PDB entry 7XAV | electron microscopy, 2.87 A resolution | chains C and E of the 6 polymer chains in the assembly

# Chain C
Protein: Guanine nucleotide-binding protein G(I)/G(S)/G(T) subunit beta-1
From: Bos taurus
UniProt: P62871 (GBB1_BOVIN); numbering as in UniProt (aligned over 2-340)
Amino-acid sequence (354 residues; numbered -10 to 343; the number before each row is that of its first residue; numbers below 1 keep their minus sign (Met-10 is residue -10)):
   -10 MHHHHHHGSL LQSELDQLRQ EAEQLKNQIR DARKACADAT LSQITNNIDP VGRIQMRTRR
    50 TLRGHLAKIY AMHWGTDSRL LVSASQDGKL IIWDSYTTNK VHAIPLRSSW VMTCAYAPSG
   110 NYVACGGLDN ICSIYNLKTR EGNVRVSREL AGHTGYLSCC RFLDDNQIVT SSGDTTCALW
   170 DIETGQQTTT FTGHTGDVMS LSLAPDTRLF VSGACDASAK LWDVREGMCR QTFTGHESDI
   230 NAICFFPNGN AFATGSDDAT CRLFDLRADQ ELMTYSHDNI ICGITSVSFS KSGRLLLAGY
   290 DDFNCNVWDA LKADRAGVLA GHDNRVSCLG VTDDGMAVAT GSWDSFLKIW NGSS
Not modelled in the structure: -10 to 1
Disulfides: Cys121-Cys149
Differences from the reference sequence: initiating methionine (-10); expression tag (-9 to 1, 341-343)
UniProt features mapped onto this chain:
  - modified residue: Ser2 (N-acetylserine), His266 (Phosphohistidine)

# Chain E
Protein: ScFv16
Notes: antibody fragment or engineered binder
Amino-acid sequence (304 residues; each row starts with the number of its first residue; note: 14 numbers in that range are skipped by the numbering (no residue carries them; nothing is unmodelled there); a row labelled like 121A-121O holds insertion residues (121A, then the next letters in order); numbers below 1 keep their minus sign (Met-36 is residue -36)):
   -36 MLLVNQSHQG FNKEHTSKMV SAIVLYVLLA AAAHSAFDVQ LVESGGGLVQ PGGSRKLSCS
    24 ASGFAFSSFG MHWVRQAPEK GLEWVAYISS GSGTIYYADT VKGRFTISRD DPKNTLFLQM
    84 TSLRSEDTAM YYCVRSIYYY GSSPFDFWGQ GTTLTVSS
121A-121O GGGGSGGGGSGGGGS
   136 SDIVMTQATS SVPVTPGESV SISCRSSKSL LHSNGNTYLY WFLQRPGQSP QLLIYRMSNL
   196 ASGVPDRFSG SGSGTAFTLT ISRLEAEDVG VYYCMQHLEY PLTFGAGTKL ELVDENLYFQ
   256 GASHHHHHHH H
Not modelled in the structure: -36 to 0, 121A-121O, 248-266
Disulfides: Cys22-Cys96, Cys159-Cys229

# Chain C / chain E interface
Pairs across the interface (13; chain C residue first):
  Asp66(C) with Tyr103(E)
  Arg68(C) with Tyr103(E)
  Leu69(C) with Tyr103(E), hydrophobic
  Asp83(C) with Tyr103(E)
  Val90(C) with Tyr102(E), hydrophobic
  Arg129(C) with Asp1(E); Val2(E); Arg98(E), hydrogen bond (backbone-side chain); Asp109(E), salt bridge; Phe110(E); Ser197(E), hydrogen bond
  Glu130(C) with Gly26(E)
  Gly131(C) with Phe32(E)
Interface residues without a listed pair, chain C (10 interface residues in all): His91, Asn132
Interface residues without a listed pair, chain E (12 interface residues in all): Phe27, Ala28

# Summary
10 residues of chain C face 12 of chain E across their interface, with 2 hydrogen bonds and 1 salt bridge.
Polar pairs include Arg129(C)-Asp109(E), Arg129(C)-Arg98(E) and Arg129(C)-Ser197(E).
Here chain C is Guanine nucleotide-binding protein G(I)/G(S)/G(T) subunit beta-1 (Bos taurus) and chain E is
ScFv16. Entry 7XAV (Structure of somatostatin receptor 2 bound with lanreotide) was determined by electron
microscopy, deposited together with 7XAT and 7XAU.
